PDB entry 6CRQ | electron microscopy, 4.20 A resolution (low resolution: residue-level contacts below are approximate; hydrogen-bond / salt-bridge calls are withheld) | chains C and H of the 12 polymer chains in the assembly

Chain C (and H):
Protein: Envelope glycoprotein gp160
From: Human immunodeficiency virus 1
Notes: chain H of this document is another copy of the same molecule, construct and numbering; everything in this record applies to it too
UniProtKB: Q2N0S7 (Q2N0S7_9HIV1); residues 512-664 here correspond to UniProt positions 509-661 (UniProt number = residue number - 3)
Amino-acid sequence (153 residues; numbered 512 to 664; the number before each row is that of its first residue):
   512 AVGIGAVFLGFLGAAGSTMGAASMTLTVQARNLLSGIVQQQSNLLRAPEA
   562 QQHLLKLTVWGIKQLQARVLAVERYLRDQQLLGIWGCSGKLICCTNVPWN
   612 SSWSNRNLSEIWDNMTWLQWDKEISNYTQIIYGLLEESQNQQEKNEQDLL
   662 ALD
Not modelled in the structure: 512-519, 551-572, 664
Differences from the reference sequence: conflict Pro-559 (Ile556 in Q2N0S7), Cys-605 (Thr602 in Q2N0S7)
Disulfides: Cys-598/Cys-604
Covalently attached groups: N-acetylglucosamine (NAG) linked to Asn-611, Asn-618, Asn-637

How chain C and chain H interact:
Residue-residue contacts (23; chain C residue first):
  Ile-573(C) / Ile-573(H)
  Ile-573(C) / Leu-576(H)
  Leu-576(C) / Leu-576(H)
  Val-580(C) / Val-580(H)
  Glu-584(C) / Ile-548(H)
  Glu-584(C) / Val-549(H)
  Glu-584(C) / Arg-579(H)
  Leu-587(C) / Ile-548(H)
  Leu-587(C) / Val-583(H)
  Arg-588(C) / Ile-548(H)
  Gln-591(C) / Ala-541(H)
  Gln-591(C) / Arg-542(H)
  Gln-591(C) / Ser-546(H)
  Gln-591(C) / Ile-548(H)
  Ile-595(C) / Arg-542(H)
  Glu-647(C) / Thr-538(H)
  Glu-647(C) / Arg-542(H)
  Gln-652(C) / Met-535(H)
  Lys-655(C) / Gly-600(H)
  Lys-655(C) / Lys-601(H)
  Lys-655(C) / Leu-602(H)
  Asn-656(C) / Met-535(H)
  Asp-659(C) / Ile-603(H)
Interface residues without a listed pair, chain C (19 interface residues in all): Gln-577, Leu-581, Val-583, Leu-592, Tyr-643, Asn-651
Interface residues without a listed pair, chain H (18 interface residues in all): Tyr-586, Leu-587

Overview:
The interface between chain C and chain H involves 19 residues on one side and 18 on the other. Covalently
linked N-acetylglucosamine: at Asn-611(C), Asn-618(C) and Asn-637(C).
Chain C and chain H are both Envelope glycoprotein gp160 (Human immunodeficiency virus 1); the structure,
Glutaraldehyde-treated BG505 SOSIP.664 Env in complex with PGV04 Fab, was determined by electron microscopy.
